PDB entry 8T0M | electron microscopy, 2.40 A resolution | chains I and a of the 28 polymer chains in the assembly

Chain I:
Name: Proteasome subunit beta type-2
Source organism: Saccharomyces cerevisiae S288C
Notes: EC 3.4.25.1
UniProtKB: P25043 (PSB2_YEAST); residues 1-261 here = UniProt positions 1-261
Amino-acid sequence (261 residues; each row starts with the number of its first residue):
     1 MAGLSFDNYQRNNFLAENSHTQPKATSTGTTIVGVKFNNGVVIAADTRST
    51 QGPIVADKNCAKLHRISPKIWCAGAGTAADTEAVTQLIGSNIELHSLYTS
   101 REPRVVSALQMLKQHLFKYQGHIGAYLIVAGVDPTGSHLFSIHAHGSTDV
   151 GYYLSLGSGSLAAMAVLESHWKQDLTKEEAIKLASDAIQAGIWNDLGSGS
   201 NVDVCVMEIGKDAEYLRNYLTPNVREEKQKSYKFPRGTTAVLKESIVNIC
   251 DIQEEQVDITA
Not modelled in the structure: 1-29, 76-82, 120-125, 143-147, 250-261
UniProt features mapped onto this chain:
  - active site: T30 (Nucleophile)

Chain a:
Name: Proteasome subunit beta type-6
Source organism: Saccharomyces cerevisiae S288C
Notes: EC 3.4.25.1
UniProtKB: P23724 (PSB6_YEAST); the author numbering skips numbers that UniProt does not, so the offset changes along the chain: 1-28 = UniProt 1-28; 30-242 = UniProt 29-241
Amino-acid sequence (241 residues; row label = number of the first residue in the row; note: 1 number in that range is skipped by the numbering (no residue carries it; nothing is unmodelled there)):
     1 MATIASEYSSEASNTPIEHQFNPYGDNG
    30 GTILGIAGEDFAVLAGDTRNITDYSINSRYEPKVFDCGDNIVMSANGFAA
    80 DGDALVKRFKNSVKWYHFDHNDKKLSINSAARNIQHLLYGKRFFPYYVHT
   130 IIAGLDEDGKGAVYSFDPVGSYEREQCRAGGAAASLIMPFLDNQVNFKNQ
   180 YEPGTNGKVKKPLKYLSVEEVIKLVRDSFTSATERHIQVGDGLEILIVTK
   230 DGVRKEFYELKRD
Not modelled in the structure: 1-21

Interface between chain I and chain a:
Pairs across the interface - 55 pairs, chain I then chain a:
  R48(I) - I216(a)
  R48(I) - D242(a)  salt bridge
  T50(I) - I216(a)
  G52(I) - I216(a)
  P53(I) - R214(a)
  P53(I) - H215(a)
  P53(I) - I216(a)  hydrogen bond (backbone-backbone)
  I54(I) - L165(a)  hydrophobic
  I54(I) - R214(a)
  I54(I) - H215(a)
  V55(I) - E213(a)
  V55(I) - R214(a)  hydrogen bond (backbone-backbone)
  V55(I) - I216(a)  hydrophobic
  A56(I) - R214(a)  hydrogen bond (backbone-side chain)
  K58(I) - E213(a)
  K58(I) - R214(a)
  I192(I) - D242(a)
  W193(I) - I55(a)
  W193(I) - R58(a)  hydrogen bond (backbone-side chain)
  W193(I) - R241(a)
  N194(I) - Y53(a)
  D195(I) - Y53(a)
  L196(I) - R48(a)
  L196(I) - I50(a)  hydrophobic
  L196(I) - D52(a)
  L196(I) - Y53(a)  hydrogen bond (backbone-backbone)
  L196(I) - I55(a)  hydrophobic
  L196(I) - I216(a)
  G197(I) - Y53(a)
  S198(I) - D242(a)
  G199(I) - D242(a)
  S200(I) - D242(a)  hydrogen bond (backbone-side chain)
  N223(I) - K240(a)  hydrogen bond (backbone-side chain)
  N223(I) - D242(a)
  R225(I) - D206(a)
  R225(I) - T209(a)  hydrogen bond
  R225(I) - S210(a)  hydrogen bond
  R225(I) - E213(a)
  E226(I) - T209(a)
  K228(I) - D206(a)
  Q229(I) - R205(a)
  Q229(I) - D206(a)  hydrogen bond (backbone-side chain)
  K230(I) - D206(a)  hydrogen bond (backbone-side chain)
  Y232(I) - F169(a)
  Y232(I) - Q173(a)
  Y232(I) - L203(a)
  Y232(I) - D206(a)  hydrogen bond
  F234(I) - N172(a)
  F234(I) - Q173(a)
  F234(I) - Q179(a)
  R236(I) - P182(a)
  G237(I) - P182(a)
  T238(I) - Q179(a)
  T238(I) - Y180(a)  hydrogen bond (backbone-backbone)
  A240(I) - G186(a)
Other interface residues (no listed pair), chain I (33 interface residues in all): D57, V224, P235, V241
Other interface residues (no listed pair), chain a (31 interface residues in all): S54, N178, E181, N185, K202

Overview:
Chain I and chain a form an interface of 33 and 31 residues respectively; the contacts include 13 hydrogen
bonds and 1 salt bridge. Polar contacts include R48(I)-D242(a), A56(I)-R214(a) and W193(I)-R58(a). From
UniProt: active-site residue T30(I) on chain I.
Chain I is Proteasome subunit beta type-2 and chain a is Proteasome subunit beta type-6, both from
Saccharomyces cerevisiae S288C; the structure, Proteasome 20S core particle from Pre1-1 Pre4-1 Double mutant,
was determined by electron microscopy (same publication as 8T08).
